PDB entry 3C04 | X-ray diffraction, 2.20 A resolution | chain A

Chain A:
Molecule: Phosphomannomutase/phosphoglucomutase
From: Pseudomonas aeruginosa
Notes: EC 5.4.2.8, 5.4.2.2
Reference sequence: P26276 (ALGC_PSEAE); residues 1-463 here = UniProt positions 1-463
Chain sequence (463 residues; numbered 1 to 463; the number before each row is that of its first residue):
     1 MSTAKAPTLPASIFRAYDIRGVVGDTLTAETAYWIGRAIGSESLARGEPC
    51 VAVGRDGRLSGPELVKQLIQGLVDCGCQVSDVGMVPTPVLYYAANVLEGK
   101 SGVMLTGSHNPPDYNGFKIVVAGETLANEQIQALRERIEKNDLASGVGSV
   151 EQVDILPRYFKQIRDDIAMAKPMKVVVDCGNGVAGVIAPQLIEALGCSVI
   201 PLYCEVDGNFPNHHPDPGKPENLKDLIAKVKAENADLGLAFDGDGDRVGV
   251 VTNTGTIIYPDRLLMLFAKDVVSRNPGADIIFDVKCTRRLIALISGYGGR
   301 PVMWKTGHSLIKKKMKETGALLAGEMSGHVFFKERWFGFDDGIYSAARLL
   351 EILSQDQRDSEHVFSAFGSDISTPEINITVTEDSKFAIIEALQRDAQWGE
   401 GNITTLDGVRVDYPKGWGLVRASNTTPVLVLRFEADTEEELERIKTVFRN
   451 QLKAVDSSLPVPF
Not modelled in the structure: 1-5
Differences from the reference sequence: engineered mutation Gly368 (Pro in P26276)
Modified positions: Ser108 (phosphoserine; SEP)
Residues lining bound ligands: Zn2+ (ZN): Ser108, Lys118, Asp242, Asp244, Asp246, Arg247, His329
UniProt features mapped onto this chain:
  - active site: Arg20 (Proton donor), Ser108 (Non-phosphorylated intermediate), His329 (Proton acceptor)
  - binding site (alpha-D-glucose 1-phosphate): Tyr17, Lys285, His308, Glu325 to His329, Arg421 to Thr425
  - binding site (alpha-D-mannose 1-phosphate): Tyr17, His308, Glu325 to His329, Arg421 to Thr425
  - binding site (Mg(2+)): Ser108, Asp242, Asp244, Asp246
  - modified residue: Ser108 (Phosphoserine)

Overview:
Ligands of chain A: Zn2+. UniProt lists 3 active-site residues, 13 alpha-D-glucose 1-phosphate-binding
residues, 12 alpha-D-mannose 1-phosphate-binding residues and 4 Mg2+-binding residues.
Chain A is Phosphomannomutase/phosphoglucomutase (Pseudomonas aeruginosa); the structure, Structure of the
P368G mutant of PMM/PGM from P. aeruginosa, was determined by X-ray diffraction.
